Entry 7T6F (electron microscopy, 3.60 A resolution); this record covers chains A and B of the 4 polymer chains in the assembly.

[Chain A (and B)]
Molecule: Tyrosine-protein kinase
From: Mus musculus
Notes: EC 2.7.10.2; engineered mutation(s): V657F; chain B of this document is another copy of the same molecule, construct and numbering; everything in this record applies to it too
Reference sequence: B1ASP2 (B1ASP2_MOUSE); residues 1-1153 here = UniProt positions 1-1153
Amino-acid sequence (1173 residues; numbered 1 to 1173; the number before each row is that of its first residue):
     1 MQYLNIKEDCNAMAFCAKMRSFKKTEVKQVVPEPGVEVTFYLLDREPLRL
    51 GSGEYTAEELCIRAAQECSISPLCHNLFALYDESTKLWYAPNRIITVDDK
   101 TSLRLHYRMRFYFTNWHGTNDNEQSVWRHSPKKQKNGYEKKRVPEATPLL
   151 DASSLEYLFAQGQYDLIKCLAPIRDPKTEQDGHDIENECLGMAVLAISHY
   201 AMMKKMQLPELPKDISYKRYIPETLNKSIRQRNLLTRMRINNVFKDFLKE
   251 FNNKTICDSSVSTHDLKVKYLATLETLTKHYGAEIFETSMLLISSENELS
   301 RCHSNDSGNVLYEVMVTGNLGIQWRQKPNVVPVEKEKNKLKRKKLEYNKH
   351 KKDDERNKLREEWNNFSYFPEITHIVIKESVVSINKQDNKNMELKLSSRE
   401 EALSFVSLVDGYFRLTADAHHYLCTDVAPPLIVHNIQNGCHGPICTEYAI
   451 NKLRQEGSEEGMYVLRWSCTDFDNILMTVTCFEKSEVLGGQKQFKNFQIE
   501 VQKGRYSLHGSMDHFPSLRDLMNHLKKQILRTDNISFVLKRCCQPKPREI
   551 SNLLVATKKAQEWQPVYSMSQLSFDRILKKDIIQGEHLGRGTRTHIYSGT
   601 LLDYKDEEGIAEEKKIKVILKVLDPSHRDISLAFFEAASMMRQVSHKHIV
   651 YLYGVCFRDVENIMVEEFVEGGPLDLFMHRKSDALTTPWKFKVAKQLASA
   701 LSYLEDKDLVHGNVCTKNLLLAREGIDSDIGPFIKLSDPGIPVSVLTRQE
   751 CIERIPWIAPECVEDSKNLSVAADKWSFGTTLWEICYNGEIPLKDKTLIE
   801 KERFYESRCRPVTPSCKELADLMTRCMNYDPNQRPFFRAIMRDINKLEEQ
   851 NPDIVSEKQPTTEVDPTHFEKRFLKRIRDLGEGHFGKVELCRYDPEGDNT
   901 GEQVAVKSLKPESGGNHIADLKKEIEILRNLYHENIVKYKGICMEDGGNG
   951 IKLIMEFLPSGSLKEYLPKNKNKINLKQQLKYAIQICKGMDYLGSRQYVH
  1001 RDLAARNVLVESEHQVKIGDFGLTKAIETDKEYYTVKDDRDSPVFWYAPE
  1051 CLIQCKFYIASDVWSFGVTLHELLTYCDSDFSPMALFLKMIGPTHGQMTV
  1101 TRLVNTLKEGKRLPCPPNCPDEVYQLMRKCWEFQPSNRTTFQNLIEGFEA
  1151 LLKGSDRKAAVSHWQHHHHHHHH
Unresolved in the structure: 1-31, 133-144, 330-360, 481-491, 605-612, 856-861, 1089-1097, 1154-1173
Sequence notes: variant Phe657 (Val in B1ASP2); expression tag (1154-1173)
Small-molecule neighbours:
  - adenosine (ADN): Ile619, Lys621, Glu666, Glu667, Phe668, Val669, Gly672, Pro673, Leu720, Ser737
  - ADP (adenosine-5'-diphosphate): Gly881, Glu882, Gly883, His884, Val888, Ala905, Val937, Met955, Glu956, Phe957, Leu958, Gly961, Ser962, Arg1006, Asn1007, Leu1009, Asp1020
From the paper describing this entry:
  - contacts within the chain: Phe635-Phe657, Glu800-Arg929 (salt bridge), Arg803-Lys940 (hydrogen bond), Pro370-Arg838, Ile372-Arg838, Tyr422-Arg842
  - catalytic residues: Lys907, Glu924
  - self-association interface (contacts with another copy of this molecule): Leu572, Phe574, Asp575, Arg576, Leu632, Phe635

[How chain A and chain B interact]
Pairs across the interface (26; chain A residue first):
  Met569(A) with Arg576(B)
  Ser570(A) with Phe574(B); Asp575(B); Arg576(B), hydrogen bond (backbone-backbone)
  Gln571(A) with Phe574(B); Arg642(B)
  Leu572(A) with Leu572(B); Ser573(B); Phe574(B), hydrogen bond (backbone-backbone); Arg576(B)
  Ser573(A) with Leu572(B)
  Phe574(A) with Ser570(B); Gln571(B); Leu572(B), hydrogen bond (backbone-backbone); Phe574(B), hydrophobic
  Asp575(A) with Ser570(B)
  Arg576(A) with Met569(B); Ser570(B), hydrogen bond (backbone-backbone); Leu572(B); Leu632(B); Glu636(B), salt bridge
  Leu632(A) with Arg576(B); Phe657(B), hydrophobic
  Glu636(A) with Arg576(B), salt bridge
  Arg642(A) with Gln571(B)
  Phe657(A) with Leu632(B), hydrophobic
Also at the interface, not in a pair above, chain A (15 interface residues in all): Asp629, Phe635, Asp659
Also at the interface, not in a pair above, chain B (15 interface residues in all): Asp629, Phe635, Asp659

[Overview]
Chain A and chain B each contribute 15 residues to their interface, with 4 hydrogen bonds and 2 salt bridges.
Polar contacts include Arg576(A)-Glu636(B), Ser570(A)-Arg576(B) and Leu572(A)-Phe574(B). Ligands of chain A:
adenosine and ADP. The paper reports catalytic residues Lys907(A) and Glu924(A); a self-association interface
involving Leu572(A), Phe574(A) and Asp575(A) among others.
Chain A and chain B are both Tyrosine-protein kinase (Mus musculus); the structure, Structure of active Janus
Kinase (JAK) dimer complexed with cytokine receptor intracellular domain, was determined by electron
microscopy.
